Entry 5WDF (X-ray diffraction, 3.10 A resolution); this record covers chains H and P of the 6 polymer chains in the assembly.

# Chain H
Name: 10E8v4-5R+100cF Fab heavy chain
From: Homo sapiens
Notes: antibody fragment or engineered binder
Chain sequence (232 residues; each row starts with the number of its first residue; a row labelled like 52A-52C holds insertion residues (52A, then the next letters in order)):
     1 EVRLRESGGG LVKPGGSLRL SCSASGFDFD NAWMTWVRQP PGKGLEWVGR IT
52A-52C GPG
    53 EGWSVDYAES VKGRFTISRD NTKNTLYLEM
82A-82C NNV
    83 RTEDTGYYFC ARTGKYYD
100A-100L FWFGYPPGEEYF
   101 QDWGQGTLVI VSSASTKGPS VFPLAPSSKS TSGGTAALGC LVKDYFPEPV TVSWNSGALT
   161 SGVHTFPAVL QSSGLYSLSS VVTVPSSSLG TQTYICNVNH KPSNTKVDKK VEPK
Disordered / not traced: 127-138, 157-160, 189-194, 214
Cystine bridges: Cys22-Cys92, Cys140-Cys196

# Chain P
Name: HIV-1 gp41 peptide
Chain sequence (17 residues; row label = number of the first residue in the row):
   668 SLWNWFDITK WLWYIKK

# How chain H and chain P interact
Contacting residue pairs (29):
  Asn31(H) with Ser668(P)
  Trp33(H) with Trp672(P); Phe673(P), hydrophobic
  Arg50(H) with Phe673(P)
  Thr52(H) with Phe673(P)
  Gly52C(H) with Ser668(P); Trp670(P); Asn671(P)
  Glu53(H) with Trp670(P); Asn671(P); Trp672(P), hydrogen bond (side chain-backbone)
  Lys97(H) with Trp672(P)
  Tyr98(H) with Trp672(P)
  Tyr99(H) with Trp672(P), hydrophobic; Thr676(P), hydrogen bond (side chain-backbone); Leu679(P), hydrophobic; Trp680(P), hydrogen bond (side chain-backbone)
  Phe100A(H) with Leu679(P), hydrophobic; Lys683(P)
  Trp100B(H) with Lys683(P), hydrogen bond (backbone-side chain)
  Phe100C(H) with Lys683(P)
  Gly100D(H) with Trp680(P); Lys683(P), hydrogen bond (backbone-side chain)
  Tyr100E(H) with Trp680(P), hydrophobic
  Pro100F(H) with Thr676(P); Lys677(P)
  Pro100G(H) with Trp672(P), hydrogen bond (backbone-side chain); Phe673(P), hydrophobic; Thr676(P)
Also at the interface, not in a pair above, chain H (19 interface residues in all): Pro52B, Ser56, Gly100H
Also at the interface, not in a pair above, chain P (12 interface residues in all): Leu669, Ile682

# In short
19 residues of chain H and 12 residues of chain P are in contact; the contacts include 6 hydrogen bonds. Among
the polar pairs are Glu53(H)-Trp672(P), Tyr99(H)-Thr676(P) and Tyr99(H)-Trp680(P).
Here chain H is 10E8v4-5R+100cF Fab heavy chain (Homo sapiens) and chain P is HIV-1 gp41 peptide. Entry 5WDF
(Crystal structure of 10E8v4-5R+100cF Fab in complex with HIV-1 gp41 peptide) was determined by X-ray
diffraction.
